PDB entry 6ASW | X-ray diffraction, 2.60 A resolution | chains A and P of the 4 polymer chains in the assembly

Chain A:
Protein: HIV-1 reverse transcriptase P66 subunit
Source organism: Human immunodeficiency virus type 1 group M subtype B (isolate BH10)
Notes: EC 2.7.7.49, 2.7.7.7
Reference sequence: P03366 (POL_HV1B1); residues 1-554 here correspond to UniProt positions 600-1153 (UniProt number = residue number + 599)
Sequence (556 residues; row label = number of the first residue in the row; numbers below 1 keep their minus sign (Met-1 is residue -1)):
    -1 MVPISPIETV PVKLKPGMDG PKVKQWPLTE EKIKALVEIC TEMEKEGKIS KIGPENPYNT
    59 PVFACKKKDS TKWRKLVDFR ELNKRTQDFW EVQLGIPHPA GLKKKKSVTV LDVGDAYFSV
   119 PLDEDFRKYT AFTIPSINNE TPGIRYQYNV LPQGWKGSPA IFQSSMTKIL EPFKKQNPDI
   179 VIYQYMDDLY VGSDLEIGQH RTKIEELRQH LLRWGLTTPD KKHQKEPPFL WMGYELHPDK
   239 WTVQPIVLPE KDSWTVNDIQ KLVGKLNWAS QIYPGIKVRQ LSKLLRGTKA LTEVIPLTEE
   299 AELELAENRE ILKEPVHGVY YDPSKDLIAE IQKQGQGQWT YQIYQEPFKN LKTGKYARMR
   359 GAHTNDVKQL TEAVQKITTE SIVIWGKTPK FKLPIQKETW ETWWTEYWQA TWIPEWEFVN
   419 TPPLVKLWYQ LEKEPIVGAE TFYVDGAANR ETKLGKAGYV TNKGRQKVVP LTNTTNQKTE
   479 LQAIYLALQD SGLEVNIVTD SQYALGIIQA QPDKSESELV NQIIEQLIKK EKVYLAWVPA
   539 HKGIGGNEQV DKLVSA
Disordered / not traced: 554
Differences from the reference sequence: initiating methionine (-1); expression tag (0); engineered mutation Cys63 (Ile662 in P03366), Ser280 (Cys879 in P03366)
Curated features (UniProtKB/Swiss-Prot):
  - region: Phe227 to His235 (RT 'primer grip')
  - motif: Trp398 to Trp414 (Tryptophan repeat motif)
  - binding site (Mg(2+)): Asp110, Asp185, Asp186, Asp443, Glu478, Asp498, Asp549
  - site: Trp401 (Essential for RT p66/p51 heterodimerization), Trp414 (Essential for RT p66/p51 heterodimerization), Phe440, Tyr441 (Cleavage)
Ion coordination: Mg2+ site 1: Asp110, Val111, Asp185 (together with D4T); Mg2+ site 2: Asp443, Glu478, Asp498
Residues lining bound ligands: D4T (2',3'-dehydro-2',3'-deoxy-thymidine 5'-triphosphate): Lys65, Arg72, Asp110, Val111, Gly112, Asp113, Ala114, Tyr115, Gln151, Met184, Asp185, Lys220

Chain P:
Molecule: 21-nt DNA strand
Sequence (21 nucleotides; row label = number of the first residue in the row):
   802 ACAGTCCCTG TTCGGGCGCC X
Disordered / not traced: 802
Modified positions: DDG (2',3'-dideoxy-guanosine-5'-monophosphate) at position 822

How chain A and chain P interact:
Contacting residue pairs (33; chain A residue first):
  Lys66(A) with DDG_822(P), salt bridge to the phosphate
  Tyr115(A) with DDG_822(P), base contact
  Tyr183(A) with DC821(P), hydrogen bond to the base; DDG_822(P), sugar contact
  Met184(A) with DDG_822(P), sugar contact
  Asp185(A) with DDG_822(P), sugar contact
  Asp186(A) with DDG_822(P), sugar contact
  Met230(A) with DC821(P), sugar contact
  Gly231(A) with DC821(P), phosphate contact
  Asn255(A) with DC818(P), hydrogen bond to the phosphate
  Gln258(A) with DG817(P), phosphate contact; DC818(P), sugar contact
  Lys259(A) with DC818(P), phosphate contact; DG819(P), phosphate contact
  Gly262(A) with DG819(P), sugar contact
  Lys263(A) with DG819(P), sugar contact; DC820(P), salt bridge to the phosphate
  Trp266(A) with DC820(P), sugar contact
  Arg358(A) with DT812(P), salt bridge to the phosphate
  Gly359(A) with DG811(P), phosphate contact
  Ala360(A) with DG811(P), hydrogen bond to the phosphate
  His361(A) with DT810(P), salt bridge to the phosphate
  Arg448(A) with DT806(P), hydrogen bond to the base; DC807(P), hydrogen bond to the sugar
  Lys451(A) with DC808(P), salt bridge to the phosphate
  Thr473(A) with DC808(P), phosphate contact; DC809(P), hydrogen bond to the phosphate
  Gln475(A) with DC808(P), phosphate contact; DC809(P), sugar contact
  Lys476(A) with DC809(P), salt bridge to the phosphate
  Tyr501(A) with DC809(P), hydrogen bond to the phosphate; DT810(P), hydrogen bond to the phosphate
  Ile505(A) with DT810(P), phosphate contact
Also at the interface, not in a pair above, chain A (27 interface residues in all): Pro157, Gln242
Also at the interface, not in a pair above, chain P (14 interface residues in all): DG805

In short:
27 residues of chain A and 14 residues of chain P are in contact, with 8 hydrogen bonds and 6 salt bridges.
Polar contacts include Tyr183(A)-DC821(P), Arg448(A)-DT806(P) and Arg448(A)-DC807(P). Chain A binds compound
D4T. UniProt lists 7 Mg2+-binding residues on chain A.
Here chain A is HIV-1 reverse transcriptase P66 subunit (Human immunodeficiency virus type 1 group M subtype B
(isolate BH10)) and chain P is a 21-nt DNA strand. Entry 6ASW (Structure of HIV-1 reverse transcriptase (RT)
ternary complex with a double stranded DNA and an incoming ...) was determined by X-ray diffraction (same
publication as 6AMO, 6AN2, 6AN8, 6ANQ, 6AVM and 6AVT).
